Entry 4E17 (X-ray diffraction, 2.30 A resolution); this record covers chains A and B.

[Chain A]
Protein: Vinculin
From: Gallus gallus
Notes: fragment: D1 domain
UniProtKB: P12003 (VINC_CHICK); numbering as in UniProt (aligned over 1-259)
Chain sequence (263 residues; each row starts with the number of its first residue; numbers below 1 keep their minus sign (Gly-3 is residue -3)):
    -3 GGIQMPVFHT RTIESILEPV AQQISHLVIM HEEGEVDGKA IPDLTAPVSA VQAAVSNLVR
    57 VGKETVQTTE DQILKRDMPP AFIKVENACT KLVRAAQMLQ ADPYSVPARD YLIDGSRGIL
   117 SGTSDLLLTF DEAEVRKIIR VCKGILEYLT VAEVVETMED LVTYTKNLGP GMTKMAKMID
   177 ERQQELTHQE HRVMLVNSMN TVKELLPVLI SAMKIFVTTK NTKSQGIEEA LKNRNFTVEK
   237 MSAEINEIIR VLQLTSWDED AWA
Unresolved in the structure: -3 to -2, 32-36, 217-221, 255-259
Differences from the reference sequence: expression tag (-3 to 0)
Swiss-Prot annotation at these positions:
  - modified residue: Tyr100 (Phosphotyrosine)
  - mutagenesis: Tyr100 (Y100F: Some reduction of phosphorylation levels in platelets. Little change in cell spreading. Complete loss of phosphorylation. No change in subcellular location nor on in vitro actin binding ...), Tyr160 (Y160F: No change of phosphorylation levels in platelets)

[Chain B]
Protein: Catenin alpha-1
From: Mus musculus
Notes: fragment: vinculin binding domain
UniProtKB: P26231 (CTNA1_MOUSE); residue numbers follow UniProt; this construct covers 321-356
Chain sequence (40 residues; row label = number of the first residue in the row; note: 320 numbers in that range are skipped by the numbering (no residue carries them; nothing is unmodelled there); numbers below 1 keep their minus sign (Gly-3 is residue -3)):
    -3 GGIQ
   321 DSSCTRDDRR ERIVAECNAV RQALQDLLSE YMGNAG
Unresolved in the structure: -3 to 0, 321-325, 354-356
Differences from the reference sequence: expression tag (-3 to 0)

[Interface between chain A and chain B]
Contacting residue pairs (51; chain A residue first):
  Thr8(A) - Arg330(B)  hydrogen bond
  Thr8(A) - Val334(B)
  Ile12(A) - Val334(B)  hydrophobic
  Ile12(A) - Cys337(B)
  Ile12(A) - Asn338(B)
  Ile12(A) - Arg341(B)
  Pro15(A) - Gln345(B)
  Val16(A) - Arg341(B)
  Val16(A) - Leu344(B)  hydrophobic
  Gln19(A) - Gln345(B)  hydrogen bond
  Gln19(A) - Leu348(B)
  Gln19(A) - Ser349(B)  hydrogen bond
  Gln19(A) - Met352(B)
  Leu23(A) - Tyr351(B)  hydrophobic
  Leu23(A) - Met352(B)
  Met26(A) - Met352(B)  hydrophobic
  Pro38(A) - Glu350(B)
  Leu40(A) - Tyr351(B)  hydrophobic
  Pro43(A) - Leu347(B)  hydrophobic
  Pro43(A) - Glu350(B)
  Val44(A) - Leu347(B)  hydrophobic
  Ala46(A) - Ala343(B)
  Val47(A) - Ala343(B)
  Val47(A) - Leu344(B)
  Ala50(A) - Ala339(B)
  Ala50(A) - Val340(B)
  Val51(A) - Val340(B)
  Asn53(A) - Glu336(B)
  Leu54(A) - Glu336(B)
  Leu54(A) - Cys337(B)  hydrophobic
  Leu54(A) - Val340(B)  hydrophobic
  Val57(A) - Arg332(B)
  Val57(A) - Glu336(B)
  Glu60(A) - Arg332(B)  salt bridge
  Thr61(A) - Arg329(B)
  Thr61(A) - Ile333(B)
  Thr64(A) - Arg329(B)  hydrogen bond
  Leu88(A) - Leu347(B)  hydrophobic
  Arg105(A) - Tyr351(B)  hydrogen bond
  Leu108(A) - Tyr351(B)  hydrophobic
  Ser112(A) - Leu344(B)
  Ser112(A) - Leu348(B)
  Ile115(A) - Val340(B)  hydrophobic
  Ile115(A) - Leu344(B)  hydrophobic
  Thr119(A) - Cys337(B)
  Thr119(A) - Val340(B)
  Leu122(A) - Ile333(B)  hydrophobic
  Leu123(A) - Cys337(B)  hydrophobic
  Phe126(A) - Arg330(B)
  Phe126(A) - Ile333(B)  hydrophobic
  Glu130(A) - Asp327(B)
Other interface residues (no listed pair), chain A (41 interface residues in all): Ser11, Ile20, His22, Ile37, Asp39, Thr65, Leu95, Lys133, Lys173, Glu181
Other interface residues (no listed pair), chain B (22 interface residues in all): Arg326

[Summary]
The interface between chain A and chain B involves 41 residues on one side and 22 on the other; the contacts
include 5 hydrogen bonds and 1 salt bridge. Polar pairs include Glu60(A)-Arg332(B), Thr8(A)-Arg330(B) and
Gln19(A)-Gln345(B). From UniProt: 2 mutagenesis sites on chain A.
Chain A is Vinculin (Gallus gallus) and chain B is Catenin alpha-1 (Mus musculus); the structure,
Alpha-E-catenin is an autoinhibited molecule that co-activates vinculin, was determined by X-ray diffraction.
